6WNL - chain A; structure by X-ray diffraction, 2.37 A resolution.

# Chain A
Protein: Protein artemis
Source organism: Homo sapiens
Notes: EC 3.1.-.-
UniProt: Q96SD1 (DCR1C_HUMAN); numbering as in UniProt (aligned over 2-368)
Sequence (375 residues; numbered 2 to 376; the number before each row is that of its first residue):
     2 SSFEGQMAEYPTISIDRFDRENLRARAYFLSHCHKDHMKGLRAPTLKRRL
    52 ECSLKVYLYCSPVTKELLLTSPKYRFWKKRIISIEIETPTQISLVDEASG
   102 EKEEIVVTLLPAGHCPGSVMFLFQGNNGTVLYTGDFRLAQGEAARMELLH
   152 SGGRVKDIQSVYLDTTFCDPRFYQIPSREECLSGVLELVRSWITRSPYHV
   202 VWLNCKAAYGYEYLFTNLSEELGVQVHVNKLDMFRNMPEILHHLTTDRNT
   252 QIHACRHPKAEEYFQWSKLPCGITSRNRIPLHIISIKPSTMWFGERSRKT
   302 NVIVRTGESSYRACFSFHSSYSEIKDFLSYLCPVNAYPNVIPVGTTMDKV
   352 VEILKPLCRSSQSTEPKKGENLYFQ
Unresolved in the structure: 2, 54, 299-300, 362-376
Sequence notes: expression tag (369-376)
Ion coordination: Zn2+ site 1: His-33, His-35, His-115, Asp-136; Zn2+ site 2: His-228, His-254, Cys-256, Cys-272
What the authors report for this chain:
  - Zn2+ coordination: His-33, His-35, His-115, Asp-136, His-228, His-254, Cys-256, Cys-272
  - conformationally variable residues (order/disorder transition): Pro-259 to Ser-268
  - mutagenesis - H38A: decreased catalytic activity (citing earlier work)

# Overview
The Zn2+ site 1 is built by His-33, His-35, His-115 and Asp-136. The Zn2+ site 2 is built by His-228, His-254,
Cys-256 and Cys-272. From the paper: H38A reduces catalytic activity; Zn2+ coordination by His-33, His-35 and
His-115 among others.
Chain A is Protein artemis (Homo sapiens); the structure, human Artemis/SNM1C catalytic domain, crystal form
2, was determined by X-ray diffraction together with 6WO0 from the same study.
